PDB entry 4WEE | X-ray diffraction, 0.89 A resolution | chain A

== Chain A ==
Name: Synaptotagmin-1
From: Rattus norvegicus
UniProtKB: P21707 (SYT1_RAT); residues 140-266 here = UniProt positions 140-266
Amino-acid sequence (144 residues; numbered 123 to 266; the number before each row is that of its first residue):
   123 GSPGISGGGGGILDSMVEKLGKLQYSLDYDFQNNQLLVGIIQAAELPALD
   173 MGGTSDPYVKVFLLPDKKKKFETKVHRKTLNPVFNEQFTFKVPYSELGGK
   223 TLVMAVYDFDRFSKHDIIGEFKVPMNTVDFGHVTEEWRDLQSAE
Not modelled in the structure: 123-130, 266
Sequence notes: expression tag (123-139)
Ion coordination: Na+ site 1: Leu135, Met138; Na+ site 2: Asp136, Glu140, Phe153; Na+ site 3: Asp136, Asn156; Na+ site 4: Glu140, Leu262; Na+ site 5: Glu140, Gly143, Leu262; Na+ site 6: Gln164, Ala165; Na+ site 7 near Asp261 (its only coordinating residue here)
UniProt features mapped onto this chain:
  - binding site (Ca(2+)): Leu171, Asp172, Asp178, Asp230, Phe231, Asp232, Ser235, Lys236, Asp238
  - modified residue: Tyr229 (Phosphotyrosine), Ser264 (Phosphoserine)
  - mutagenesis: Arg233 (R233Q: Impaired Ca(2+)-affinity)

== Summary ==
Leu135 and Met138 form the Na+ site 1. The Na+ site 2 is built by Asp136, Glu140 and Phe153. From UniProt: 9
Ca2+-binding residues and one mutagenesis site.
Chain A is Synaptotagmin-1 (Rattus norvegicus); the structure, High-resolution structure of Synaptotagmin 1
C2A, was determined by X-ray diffraction (same publication as 7TX9, 7TUA and 7U4Q).
